Entry 7UVA (X-ray diffraction, 1.98 A resolution); this record covers chains A and C of the 3 polymer chains in the assembly.

# Chain A
Molecule: Lysine-specific demethylase 2A
Organism: Mus musculus
Notes: EC 1.14.11.27
UniProtKB: P59997 (KDM2A_MOUSE); residue numbers follow UniProt; this construct covers 36-364
Amino-acid sequence (330 residues; each row starts with the number of its first residue):
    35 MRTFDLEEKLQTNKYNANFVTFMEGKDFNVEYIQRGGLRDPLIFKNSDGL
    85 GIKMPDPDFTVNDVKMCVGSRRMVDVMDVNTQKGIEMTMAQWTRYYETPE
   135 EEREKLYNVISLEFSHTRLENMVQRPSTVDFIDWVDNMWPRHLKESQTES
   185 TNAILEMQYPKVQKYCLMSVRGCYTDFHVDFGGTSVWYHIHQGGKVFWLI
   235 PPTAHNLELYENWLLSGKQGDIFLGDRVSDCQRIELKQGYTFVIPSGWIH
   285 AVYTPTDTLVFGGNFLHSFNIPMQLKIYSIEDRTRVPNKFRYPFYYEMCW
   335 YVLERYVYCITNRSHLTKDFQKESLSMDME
Not modelled in the structure: 35
Differences from the reference sequence: initiating methionine (35); conflict R159 (Trp in P59997), M202 (Ile in P59997)
Ion coordination: Fe ion: H212, D214, H284 (together with N-heptanoyl-N-hydroxy-beta-alanine)
Residues lining bound ligands: N-heptanoyl-N-hydroxy-beta-alanine (OH0): N142, I144, Y199, L201, T209, H212, D214, F215, V220, Y222, K229, F231, H284, V286, N298
Curated features (UniProtKB/Swiss-Prot):
  - binding site (substrate): T209, K229
  - binding site (Fe cation): H212, D214, H284

# Chain C
Molecule: Histone H3.2
Notes: engineered mutation(s): K36C
UniProtKB: Q71DI3 (H32_HUMAN); residues 29-41 here correspond to UniProt positions 30-42 (UniProt number = residue number + 1)
Amino-acid sequence (13 residues; numbered 29 to 41; the number before each row is that of its first residue):
    29 APATGGVCKPHRY
Not modelled in the structure: 40-41
Differences from the reference sequence: conflict C36 (Lys37 in Q71DI3)
Curated features (UniProtKB/Swiss-Prot):
  - modified residue: K37 (N6-methyllysine), Y41 (Phosphotyrosine)

# Chain A / chain C interface
Residue-residue contacts (32; chain A residue first):
  D109(A) - V35(C)
  M111(A) - K37(C)
  M111(A) - P38(C)
  Q116(A) - K37(C)  hydrogen bond (backbone-side chain)
  Q116(A) - P38(C)
  G118(A) - K37(C)
  I144(A) - C36(C)
  S145(A) - G34(C)
  S145(A) - V35(C)
  S145(A) - C36(C)  hydrogen bond (side chain-backbone)
  N186(A) - T32(C)
  N186(A) - G33(C)  hydrogen bond (side chain-backbone)
  N186(A) - G34(C)
  A187(A) - A31(C)
  I188(A) - A31(C)  hydrogen bond (backbone-backbone)
  M191(A) - G33(C)
  Y199(A) - G34(C)  hydrogen bond (side chain-backbone)
  Y199(A) - C36(C)  hydrophobic
  T209(A) - P38(C)
  D210(A) - P38(C)
  H212(A) - P38(C)
  F215(A) - G34(C)
  F215(A) - V35(C)
  F215(A) - C36(C)  hydrophobic
  Q253(A) - H39(C)
  K323(A) - T32(C)
  K323(A) - G33(C)
  K323(A) - G34(C)  hydrogen bond (backbone-backbone)
  K323(A) - V35(C)  hydrogen bond (backbone-backbone)
  F324(A) - V35(C)
  F324(A) - K37(C)
  R325(A) - G34(C)  hydrogen bond (backbone-backbone)
Also at the interface, not in a pair above, chain A (26 interface residues in all): K117, V196, F211, L248, V320, N322, P327

# Summary
Chain A and chain C form an interface of 26 and 9 residues respectively; the contacts include 8 hydrogen
bonds. Polar pairs include Q116(A)-K37(C), S145(A)-C36(C) and N186(A)-G33(C). Ligands of chain A:
N-heptanoyl-N-hydroxy-beta-alanine.
Chain A is Lysine-specific demethylase 2A (Mus musculus) and chain C is Histone H3.2; the structure, Crystal
structure of KDM2A histone demethylase catalytic domain in complex with an H3C36 peptide modified by ..., was
determined by X-ray diffraction (same publication as 7UV9).
